Entry 5H62 (X-ray diffraction, 1.66 A resolution); this record covers chain A.

[Chain A]
Name: Transferase
From: Escherichia coli
Amino-acid sequence (348 residues; row label = number of the first residue in the row):
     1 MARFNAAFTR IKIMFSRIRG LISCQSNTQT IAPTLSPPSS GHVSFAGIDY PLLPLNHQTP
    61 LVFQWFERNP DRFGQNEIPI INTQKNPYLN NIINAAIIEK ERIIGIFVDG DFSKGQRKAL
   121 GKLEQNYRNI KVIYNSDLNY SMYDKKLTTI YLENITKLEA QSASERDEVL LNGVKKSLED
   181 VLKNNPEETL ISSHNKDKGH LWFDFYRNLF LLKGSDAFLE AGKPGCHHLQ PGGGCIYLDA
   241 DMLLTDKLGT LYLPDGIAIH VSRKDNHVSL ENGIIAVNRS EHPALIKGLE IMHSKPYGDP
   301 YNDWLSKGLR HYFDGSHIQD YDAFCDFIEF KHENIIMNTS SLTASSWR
Not modelled in the structure: 1-39, 264-266
Ion coordination: Mn2+ site 1: Asp241, Asn338, Ser340 (together with UDP); Mn2+ site 2: Asp322 (shared with 2 residues of chain B)
Small-molecule neighbours: UDP (uridine-5'-diphosphate): Gln64, Trp65, Phe66, Asn86, Tyr88, Phe203, Arg207, Tyr237, Asp239, Ala240, Asp241, Asn338, Ser340, Ser345, Ser346, Trp347, Arg348
From the paper describing this entry:
  - binding site for UDP: Trp65, Phe203
  - catalytic residues: His260, Glu271, Asn272
  - mutagenesis - H260A, E271A, N272A: decreased catalytic activity
  - mutagenesis - W65A: abolished binding to UDP-GlcNAc

[Summary]
Bound to chain A: UDP. Asp241, Asn338 and Ser340 form the Mn2+ site 1. From the paper: catalytic residues
His260, Glu271 and Asn272; H260A, E271A and N272A reduce catalytic activity.
Chain A is Transferase (Escherichia coli); the structure, Structure of Transferase mutant-C23S,C199S, was
determined by X-ray diffraction together with 5H5Y, 5H61, 5H60 and 5H63 from the same study.
